8UT7 - chains A and E of the 5 polymer chains in the assembly; structure by electron microscopy, 2.70 A resolution.

[Chain A (and E)]
Name: Hemagglutinin
Organism: Influenza A virus
Notes: chain E of this document is another copy of the same molecule, construct and numbering; everything in this record applies to it too
UniProt: C6KNH7 (C6KNH7_9INFA); residues 1-504 here correspond to UniProt positions 17-520 (UniProt number = residue number + 16)
Sequence (557 residues; each row starts with the number of its first residue):
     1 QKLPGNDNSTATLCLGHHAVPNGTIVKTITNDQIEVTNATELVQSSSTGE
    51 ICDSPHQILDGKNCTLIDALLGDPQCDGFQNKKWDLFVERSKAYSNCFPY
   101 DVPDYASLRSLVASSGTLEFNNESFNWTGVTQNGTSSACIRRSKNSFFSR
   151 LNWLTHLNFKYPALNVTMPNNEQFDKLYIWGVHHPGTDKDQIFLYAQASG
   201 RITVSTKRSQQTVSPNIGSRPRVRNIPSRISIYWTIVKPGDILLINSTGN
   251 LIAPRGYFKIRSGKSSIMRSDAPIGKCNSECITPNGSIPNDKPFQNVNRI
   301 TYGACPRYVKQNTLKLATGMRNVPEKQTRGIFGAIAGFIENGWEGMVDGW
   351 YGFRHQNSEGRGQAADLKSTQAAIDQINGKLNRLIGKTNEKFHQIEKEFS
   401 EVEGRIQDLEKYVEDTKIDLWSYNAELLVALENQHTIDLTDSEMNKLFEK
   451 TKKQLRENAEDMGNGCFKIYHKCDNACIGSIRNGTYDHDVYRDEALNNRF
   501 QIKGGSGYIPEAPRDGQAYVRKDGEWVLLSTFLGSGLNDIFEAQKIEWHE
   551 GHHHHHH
Disordered / not traced: 1-7, 326-333, 503-557 (chain E: 1-7, 326-333, 502-557)
Sequence notes: conflict F98 (Tyr114 in C6KNH7); expression tag (505-557)
Disulfide bonds: C14-C466, C52-C277, C64-C76, C97-C139, C281-C305
Glycans and other covalent adducts: N-acetylglucosamine (NAG) linked to N38, N63, N133, N165, N246, N285, N483

[Chain A / chain E interface]
Residue-residue contacts (77; chain A residue first):
  I29(A) - R383(E)  hydrogen bond (backbone-side chain)
  I29(A) - E432(E)
  I29(A) - H435(E)
  T30(A) - Q376(E)
  T30(A) - H435(E)  hydrogen bond
  D32(A) - R383(E)
  D101(A) - Q210(E)  hydrogen bond
  H184(A) - Q210(E)
  N216(A) - R201(E)
  N216(A) - T212(E)
  I217(A) - R201(E)  hydrogen bond (backbone-side chain)
  S219(A) - S205(E)
  S219(A) - L244(E)
  R220(A) - S205(E)
  R220(A) - Q210(E)  hydrogen bond
  R220(A) - L244(E)
  P221(A) - S205(E)
  P221(A) - T206(E)
  P221(A) - K207(E)
  P221(A) - I242(E)
  P221(A) - L244(E)
  V223(A) - K207(E)
  R229(A) - T206(E)
  R229(A) - K207(E)
  R229(A) - Q210(E)
  S231(A) - Q210(E)
  K310(A) - K391(E)
  S400(A) - K238(E)  hydrogen bond (backbone-side chain)
  E401(A) - R208(E)  salt bridge
  E401(A) - K238(E)
  V402(A) - L111(E)  hydrophobic
  V402(A) - I236(E)
  G404(A) - S107(E)
  R405(A) - A106(E)
  R405(A) - S107(E)  hydrogen bond (backbone-side chain)
  R405(A) - F399(E)
  R405(A) - E403(E)  salt bridge
  R405(A) - I406(E)
  R405(A) - E410(E)  salt bridge
  I406(A) - I406(E)  hydrophobic
  D408(A) - S110(E)  hydrogen bond
  D408(A) - H393(E)  salt bridge
  D408(A) - I395(E)
  L409(A) - I395(E)  hydrophobic
  L409(A) - L409(E)  hydrophobic
  L409(A) - E410(E)
  Y412(A) - Q394(E)
  Y412(A) - I395(E)  hydrophobic
  Y412(A) - K397(E)  hydrogen bond
  Y412(A) - V413(E)  hydrophobic
  Y412(A) - E414(E)  hydrogen bond
  Y412(A) - K417(E)  hydrogen bond
  V413(A) - V413(E)  hydrophobic
  D415(A) - K391(E)  salt bridge
  T416(A) - K417(E)
  D419(A) - R307(E)  salt bridge
  D419(A) - K391(E)  salt bridge
  L420(A) - L420(E)  hydrophobic
  L420(A) - W421(E)
  L420(A) - N424(E)
  Y423(A) - W421(E)  hydrophobic
  Y423(A) - N424(E)
  Y423(A) - L428(E)
  E460(A) - R456(E)  salt bridge
  E460(A) - E457(E)
  E460(A) - R492(E)  salt bridge
  D461(A) - K453(E)  salt bridge
  D461(A) - R456(E)
  M462(A) - R456(E)
  Y470(A) - R456(E)  hydrogen bond
  R499(A) - E457(E)  salt bridge
  R499(A) - R492(E)  hydrogen bond (backbone-side chain)
  F500(A) - L496(E)  hydrophobic
  F500(A) - F500(E)  hydrophobic
  I502(A) - D493(E)
  I502(A) - L496(E)  hydrophobic
  I502(A) - N497(E)
Other interface residues (no listed pair), chain A (46 interface residues in all): T28, G218, R222, E403, N424, L427, L431, Q434, G463, Q501
Other interface residues (no listed pair), chain E (52 interface residues in all): N165, T203, N246, K380, Q407, L431, L439

[Summary]
46 residues of chain A face 52 of chain E across their interface; the contacts include 13 hydrogen bonds and
11 salt bridges. Polar pairs include E401(A)-R208(E), R405(A)-E403(E) and R405(A)-E410(E). N-acetylglucosamine
is covalently linked to N38(A), N63(A), N133(A), N165(A), N246(A) and N285(A) and 1 more.
Both chains are Hemagglutinin (Influenza A virus). Entry 8UT7 (CryoEM structure of A/Perth/16/2009 H3 in
complex with polyclonal Fab from mice immunized with H3 stem ...) was determined by electron microscopy
together with 8UT4, 8UT6, 8UT8, 8UT9 and 8UWA from the same study.
